PDB entry 2ET1 | X-ray diffraction, 1.60 A resolution | chain A

== Chain A ==
Name: Oxalate oxidase 1
Organism: Hordeum vulgare
Notes: EC 1.2.3.4
UniProt: P45850 (OXO1_HORVU); residue numbers follow UniProt; this construct covers 1-201
Amino-acid sequence (201 residues; row label = number of the first residue in the row):
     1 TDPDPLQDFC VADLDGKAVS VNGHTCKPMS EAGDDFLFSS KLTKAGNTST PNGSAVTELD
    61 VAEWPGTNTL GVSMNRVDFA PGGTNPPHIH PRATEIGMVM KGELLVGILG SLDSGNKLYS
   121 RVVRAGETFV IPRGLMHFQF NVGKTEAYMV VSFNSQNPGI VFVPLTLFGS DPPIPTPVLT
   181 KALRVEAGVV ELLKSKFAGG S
Disulfide bonds: Cys10-Cys26
Bound ions: Mn2+: His88, His90, Glu95, His137 (together with glyoxylic acid)
Ligand contacts: glyoxylic acid (GLV): Val56, Asn75, Val77, Asn85, His88, His90, Glu95, Gln139, Met149, Val151, Phe153, Ile160
Reported in the primary citation:
  - binding site for glyoxylic acid: Asn75, Asn85, Gln139
  - conformationally variable residues (side-chain flip): Asn75
  - contacts within the chain: Asn85-Gln139 (hydrogen bond)
  - Mn2+ coordination through a water molecule: Gln139
  - mutagenesis - N75A, N85A: decreased catalytic activity
  - catalytic residues: Asn75, Asn85, Gln139 (proposed by the authors, not directly observed)

== Summary ==
Ligands of chain A: glyoxylic acid. His88, His90, Glu95 and His137 form the Mn2+ site. The paper reports
catalytic residues Asn75, Asn85 and Gln139; N75A and N85A reduce catalytic activity.
Chain A is Oxalate oxidase 1 (Hordeum vulgare); the structure, Oxalate oxidase in complex with substrate
analogue glycolate, was determined by X-ray diffraction, deposited together with 2ET7 and 2ETE.
